5CC9 - chain A; structure by X-ray diffraction, 1.20 A resolution.

[Chain A]
Protein: Dihydrofolate reductase
From: Escherichia coli
Notes: EC 1.5.1.3
UniProtKB: P0ABQ5 (DYR_ECOL6); residues 1-159 here = UniProt positions 1-159
Sequence (159 residues; numbered 1 to 159; the number before each row is that of its first residue):
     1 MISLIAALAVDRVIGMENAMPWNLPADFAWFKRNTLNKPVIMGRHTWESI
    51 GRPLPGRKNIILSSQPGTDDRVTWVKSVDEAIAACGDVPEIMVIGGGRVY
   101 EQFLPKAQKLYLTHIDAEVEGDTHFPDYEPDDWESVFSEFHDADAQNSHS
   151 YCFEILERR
Sequence notes: engineered mutation F28 (Leu in P0ABQ5)
Swiss-Prot annotation at these positions:
  - binding site (substrate): I5, D27, R52, R57, T113
  - binding site (NADP(+)): A7, V13 to A19, H45, T46, S63, S64, K76, G95 to Q102
Ligand contacts:
  - 5,10-dideazatetrahydrofolic acid (DDF): I5, A6, A7, W22, D27, F28, W30, F31, K32, I50, L54, P55, R57, I94, Y100, T113
  - NADP (NAP; NADP nicotinamide-adenine-dinucleotide phosphate): M16, G43, R44, H45, T46, L62, S63, S64, Q65, K76, S77, V78, G95, G96, G97, R98, V99, Q102, D122, T123
Reported in the primary citation:
  - binding site for 5,10-dideazatetrahydrofolic acid: F28
  - binding site for NADP: E134 to S138
  - conformationally variable residues: I50

[Overview]
Bound to chain A: NADP and 5,10-dideazatetrahydrofolic acid. Curated annotation (UniProt) lists 5
substrate-binding residues and 21 NADP+-binding residues. The paper reports a binding site for
5,10-dideazatetrahydrofolic acid at F28; a binding site for NADP at E134.
Chain A is Dihydrofolate reductase (Escherichia coli); the structure, L28F E.coli dihydrofolate reductase
complexed with 5,10-dideazatetrahydrofolate and oxidized nicotinamide adenine dinucleotide phosphate, was
determined by X-ray diffraction, deposited together with 5CCC.
